Entry 3FAX (X-ray diffraction, 2.40 A resolution); this record covers chain A.

# Chain A
Protein: Reticulocyte binding protein
Source organism: Streptococcus agalactiae COH1
Notes: fragment: N2, N3, A and C pullulanase domains
Reference sequence: Q3DB05 (Q3DB05_STRAG); residues 346-1215 here = UniProt positions 346-1215
Chain sequence (877 residues; each row starts with the number of its first residue):
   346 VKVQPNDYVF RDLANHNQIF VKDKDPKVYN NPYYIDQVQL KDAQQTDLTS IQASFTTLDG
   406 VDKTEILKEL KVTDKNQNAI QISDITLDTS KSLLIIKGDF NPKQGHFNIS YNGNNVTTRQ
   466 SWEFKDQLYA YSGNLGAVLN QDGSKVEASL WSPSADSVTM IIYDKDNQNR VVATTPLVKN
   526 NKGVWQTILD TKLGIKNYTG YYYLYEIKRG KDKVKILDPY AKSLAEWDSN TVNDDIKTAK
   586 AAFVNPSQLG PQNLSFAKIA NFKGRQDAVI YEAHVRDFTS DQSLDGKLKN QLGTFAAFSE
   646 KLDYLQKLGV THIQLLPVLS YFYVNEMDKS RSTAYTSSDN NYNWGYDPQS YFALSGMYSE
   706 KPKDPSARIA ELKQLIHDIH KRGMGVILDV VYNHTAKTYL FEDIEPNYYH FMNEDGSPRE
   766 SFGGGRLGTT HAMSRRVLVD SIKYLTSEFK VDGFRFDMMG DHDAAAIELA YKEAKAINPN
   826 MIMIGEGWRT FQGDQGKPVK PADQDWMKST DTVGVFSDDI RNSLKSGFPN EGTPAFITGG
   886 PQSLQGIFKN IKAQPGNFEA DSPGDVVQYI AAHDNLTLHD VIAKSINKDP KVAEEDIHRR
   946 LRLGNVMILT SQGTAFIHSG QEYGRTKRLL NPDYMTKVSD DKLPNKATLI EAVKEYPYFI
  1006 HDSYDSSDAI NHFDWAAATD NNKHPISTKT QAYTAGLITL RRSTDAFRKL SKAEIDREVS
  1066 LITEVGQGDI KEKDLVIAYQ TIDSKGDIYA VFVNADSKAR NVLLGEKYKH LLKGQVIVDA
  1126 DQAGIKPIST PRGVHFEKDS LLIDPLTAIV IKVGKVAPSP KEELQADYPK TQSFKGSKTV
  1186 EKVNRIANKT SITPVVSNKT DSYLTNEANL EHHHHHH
Unresolved in the structure: 346-382, 421, 458, 556, 632-633, 985, 1090, 1161-1222
Sequence notes: expression tag (1216-1222)
Metal / ion sites: Ca2+ site 1: Lys510, Tyr547, Lys708; Ca2+ site 2 near Lys652 (its only coordinating residue here); Ca2+ site 3: Asn685, Tyr687, Asp1010; Ca2+ site 4: Met852, Thr855, Asp856, Asp906, Asp910
What the authors report for this chain:
  - conformationally variable residues (side-chain flip): Trp833
  - binding site for alpha-D-glucopyranose: Trp833, Asp863, Arg866, Phe873, Asp919, Asn920

# Summary
The Ca2+ site 4 is built by Met852, Thr855, Asp856, Asp906 and Asp910. Lys510, Tyr547 and Lys708 coordinate
Ca2+ site 1. The paper reports a binding site for alpha-D-glucopyranose at Trp833, Asp863 and Arg866 among
others; conformational variability at Trp833.
Chain A is Reticulocyte binding protein (Streptococcus agalactiae COH1); the structure, The crystal structure
of GBS pullulanase SAP in complex with maltotetraose, was determined by X-ray diffraction, deposited together
with 3FAW.
